PDB entry 1HTV | X-ray diffraction, 1.90 A resolution | chains A and B of the 12 polymer chains in the assembly

[Chain A]
Molecule: Insulin
From: Homo sapiens
Notes: fragment: insulin a chain
UniProtKB: P01308 (INS_HUMAN); residues 101-121 here correspond to UniProt positions 90-110 (UniProt number = residue number - 11)
Sequence (21 residues; numbered 101 to 121; the number before each row is that of its first residue):
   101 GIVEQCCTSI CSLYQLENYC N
Cystine bridges: Cys106-Cys111

[Chain B]
Molecule: Insulin
From: Homo sapiens
Notes: fragment: insulin b chain
UniProtKB: P01308 (INS_HUMAN); residues 201-227 here correspond to UniProt positions 25-51 (UniProt number = residue number - 176)
Sequence (27 residues; numbered 201 to 227; the number before each row is that of its first residue):
   201 FVNQHLCGSH LVEALYLVCG ERGFFYT
Metal / ion sites: Zn2+: His210 (shared with 1 residue of chain F; 1 residue of chain J)

[Chain A / chain B interface]
Disulfides between the chains: Cys107(A)-Cys207(B), Cys120(A)-Cys219(B)
Residue-residue contacts - 35 pairs, chain A then chain B:
  Gly101(A) - Thr227(B)
  Ile102(A) - Leu211(B)  hydrophobic
  Ile102(A) - Leu215(B)  hydrophobic
  Ile102(A) - Tyr226(B)  hydrophobic
  Ile102(A) - Thr227(B)  hydrogen bond (backbone-backbone)
  Val103(A) - Tyr226(B)
  Cys106(A) - His205(B)
  Cys106(A) - Leu206(B)  hydrogen bond (backbone-backbone)
  Cys106(A) - Leu211(B)  hydrophobic
  Cys107(A) - His205(B)
  Cys107(A) - Leu206(B)
  Cys107(A) - Cys207(B)  disulfide
  Thr108(A) - His205(B)
  Ser109(A) - His205(B)
  Ile110(A) - Asn203(B)
  Ile110(A) - His205(B)
  Cys111(A) - Phe201(B)
  Cys111(A) - Val202(B)
  Ser112(A) - Phe201(B)
  Leu113(A) - Phe201(B)
  Leu116(A) - Leu211(B)  hydrophobic
  Leu116(A) - Leu215(B)
  Leu116(A) - Val218(B)  hydrophobic
  Glu117(A) - Val218(B)
  Asn118(A) - Phe225(B)
  Tyr119(A) - Phe224(B)
  Tyr119(A) - Phe225(B)  hydrogen bond (backbone-backbone)
  Tyr119(A) - Thr227(B)
  Cys120(A) - Cys219(B)  disulfide
  Cys120(A) - Gly223(B)
  Cys120(A) - Phe225(B)
  Asn121(A) - Arg222(B)  hydrogen bond (backbone-side chain)
  Asn121(A) - Gly223(B)  hydrogen bond (backbone-backbone)
  Asn121(A) - Phe224(B)
  Asn121(A) - Phe225(B)
Other interface residues (no listed pair), chain B (18 interface residues in all): Gln204, Ala214

[In short]
The interface between chain A and chain B involves 17 residues on one side and 18 on the other; the contacts
include 2 disulfide bonds and 5 hydrogen bonds. Polar contacts include Asn121(A)-Arg222(B),
Ile102(A)-Thr227(B) and Cys106(A)-Leu206(B).
Here chain A is Insulin and chain B is Insulin, both from Homo sapiens. Entry 1HTV (Crystal structure of
destripeptide (B28-B30) insulin) was determined by X-ray diffraction.
